PDB entry 8C60 | electron microscopy, 3.40 A resolution | chains B and C of the 4 polymer chains in the assembly

[Chain B]
Protein: Histone deacetylase 2
From: Homo sapiens
Notes: EC 3.5.1.98, 3.5.1.-
UniProtKB: Q92769 (HDAC2_HUMAN); residue numbers follow UniProt; this construct covers 1-488
Amino-acid sequence (488 residues; numbered 1 to 488; the number before each row is that of its first residue):
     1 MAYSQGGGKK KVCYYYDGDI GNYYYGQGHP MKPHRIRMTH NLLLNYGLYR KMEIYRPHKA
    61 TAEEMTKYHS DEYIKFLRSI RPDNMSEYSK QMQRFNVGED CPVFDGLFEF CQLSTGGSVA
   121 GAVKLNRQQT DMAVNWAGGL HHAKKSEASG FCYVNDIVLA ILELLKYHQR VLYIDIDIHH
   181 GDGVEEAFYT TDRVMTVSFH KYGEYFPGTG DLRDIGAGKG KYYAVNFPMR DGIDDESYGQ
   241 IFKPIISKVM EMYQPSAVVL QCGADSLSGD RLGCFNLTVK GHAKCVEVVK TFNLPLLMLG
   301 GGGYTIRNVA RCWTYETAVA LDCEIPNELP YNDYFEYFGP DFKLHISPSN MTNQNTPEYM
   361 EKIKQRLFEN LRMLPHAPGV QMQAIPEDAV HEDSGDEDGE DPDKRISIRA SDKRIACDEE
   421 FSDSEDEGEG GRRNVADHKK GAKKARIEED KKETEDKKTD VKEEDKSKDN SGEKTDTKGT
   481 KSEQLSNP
Unresolved in the structure: 1-7, 376-488
Curated features (UniProtKB/Swiss-Prot):
  - active site: His142
  - binding site (1D-myo-inositol 1,4,5,6-tetrakisphosphate): Gly28, Lys32, Arg271
  - binding site (Ca(2+)): Asp175, Asp177, His179, Phe188, Thr191, Val194, Ser198, Phe199, Tyr223
  - binding site (Zn(2+)): Asp177, His179, Asp265
  - modified residue: Lys75 (N6-acetyllysine), Lys221 (N6-acetyllysine), Cys262 (S-nitrosocysteine), Cys274 (S-nitrosocysteine), Ser394 (Phosphoserine), Ser407 (Phosphoserine), Ser422 (Phosphoserine), Ser424 (Phosphoserine)
  - cross-link (Glycyl lysine isopeptide (Lys-Gly)): Lys75 (interchain with G-Cter in SUMO2), Lys439 (interchain with G-Cter in SUMO2), Lys452 (interchain with G-Cter in SUMO2), Lys458 (interchain with G-Cter in SUMO2), Lys462 (interchain with G-Cter in SUMO2), Lys478 (interchain with G-Cter in SUMO2), Lys481 (interchain with G-Cter in SUMO2)
Ion coordination: Ca2+ site 1: Asp175, Asp177, His179, Ser198, Phe199; Zn2+: Asp177, His179, Asp265; Ca2+ site 2: Phe188, Val194, Tyr223

[Chain C]
Protein: PHD finger protein 12
From: Homo sapiens
UniProtKB: Q96QT6 (PHF12_HUMAN); numbering as in UniProt (aligned over 1-1004)
Amino-acid sequence (1004 residues; row label = number of the first residue in the row):
     1 MWEKMETKTI VYDLDTSGGL MEQIQALLAP PKTDEAEKRS RKPEKEPRRS GRATNHDSCD
    61 SCKEGGDLLC CDHCPAAFHL QCCNPPLSEE MLPPGEWMCH RCTVRRKKRE QKKELGHVNG
   121 LVDKSGKRTT SPSSDTDLLD RSASKTELKA IAHARILERR ASRPGTPTSS ASTETPTSEQ
   181 NDVDEDIIDV DEEPVAAEPD YVQPQLRRPF ELLIAAAMER NPTQFQLPNE LTCTTALPGS
   241 SKRRRKEETT GKNVKKTQHE LDHNGLVPLP VKVCFTCNRS CRVAPLIQCD YCPLLFHMDC
   301 LEPPLTAMPL GRWMCPNHIE HVVLNQKNMT LSNRCQVFDR FQDTVSQHVV KVDFLNRIHK
   361 KHPPNRRVLQ SVKRRSLKVP DAIKSQYQFP PPLIAPAAIR DGELICNGIP EESQMHLLNS
   421 EHLATQAEQQ EWLCSVVALQ CSILKHLSAK QMPSHWDSEQ TEKADIKPVI VTDSSVTTSL
   481 QTADKTPTPS HYPLSCPSGI STQNSLSCSP PHQSPALEDI GCSSCAEKSK KTPCGTANGP
   541 VNTEVKANGP HLYSSPTDST DPRRLPGANT PLPGLSHRQG WPRPLTPPAA GGLQNHTVGI
   601 IVKTENATGP SSCPQRSLVP VPSLPPSIPS SCASIENTST LQRKTVQSQI GPPLTDSRPL
   661 GSPPNATRVL TPPQAAGDGI LATTANQRFS SPAPSSDGKV SPGTLSIGSA LTVPSFPANS
   721 TAMVDLTNSL RAFMDVNGEI EINMLDEKLI KFLALQRIHQ LFPSRVQPSP GSVGTHQLAS
   781 GGHHIEVQRK EVQARAVFYP LLGLGGAVNM CYRTLYIGTG ADMDVCLTNY GHCNYVSGKH
   841 ACIFYDENTK HYELLNYSEH GTTVDNVLYS CDFSEKTPPT PPSSIVAKVQ SVIRRRRHQK
   901 QDEEPSEEAA MMSSQAQGPQ RRPCNCKASS SSLIGGSGAG WEGTALLHHG SYIKLGCLQF
   961 VFSITEFATK QPKGDASLLQ DGVLAEKLSL KPHQGPVLRS NSVP
Unresolved in the structure: 1-16, 35-56, 113-203, 235-256, 365-1004
Ion coordination: Zn2+ site 1: Cys59, Cys62, His79, Cys82; Zn2+ site 2: Cys71, Cys74, Cys99, Cys102; Zn2+ site 3: Cys274, Cys277, His297, Cys300; Zn2+ site 4: Cys289, Cys292, Cys315, His318

[How chain B and chain C interact]
Residue-residue contacts - 19 pairs, chain B then chain C:
  Gln27(B) with Met21(C)
  Tyr202(B) with Thr306(C)
  Gly203(B) with Ala307(C)
  Arg213(B) with Pro303(C)
  Pro228(B) with Thr306(C)
  Met229(B) with Thr306(C)
  Arg230(B) with Met298(C), hydrogen bond; Asp299(C), salt bridge; Leu305(C), hydrogen bond (side chain-backbone); Thr306(C), hydrogen bond (side chain-backbone)
  Thr356(B) with Asp299(C), hydrogen bond
  Glu358(B) with Asp299(C)
  Tyr359(B) with Pro304(C), hydrophobic; Thr306(C), hydrogen bond
  Lys362(B) with Asp299(C); Leu301(C); Pro304(C)
  Ile363(B) with Pro304(C), hydrophobic
  Arg366(B) with Pro303(C)
Interface residues without a listed pair, chain B (14 interface residues in all): Leu212
Interface residues without a listed pair, chain C (11 interface residues in all): Gln25, Glu302
Interface features reported in the paper:
  - specific contacts: Arg230(B)-Asp299(C), Met298(C)-Arg230(B), Thr306(C)-Arg230(B)
  - interface residues, chain B: Arg230(B)

[Summary]
14 residues of chain B and 11 residues of chain C are in contact; the contacts include 5 hydrogen bonds and 1
salt bridge. Polar contacts include Arg230(B)-Asp299(C), Arg230(B)-Met298(C) and Arg230(B)-Leu305(C). The
authors report contacts between Arg230(B) and Asp299(C), Met298(C) and Arg230(B) and Thr306(C) and Arg230(B).
The paper reports the interface residue Arg230(B).
Here chain B is Histone deacetylase 2 and chain C is PHD finger protein 12, both from Homo sapiens. Entry 8C60
(Cryo-EM structure of the human SIN3B full-length complex at 3.4 Angstrom resolution) was determined by
electron microscopy, deposited together with 8BPA, 8BPB and 8BPC.
